7M3T - chains D and h of the 39 polymer chains in the assembly; structure by X-ray diffraction, 3.20 A resolution.

# Chain D
Protein: Coat protein
Organism: Satellite tobacco mosaic virus
UniProt: P17574 (COAT_STMV); residue numbers follow UniProt; this construct covers 1-159
Chain sequence (159 residues; each row starts with the number of its first residue):
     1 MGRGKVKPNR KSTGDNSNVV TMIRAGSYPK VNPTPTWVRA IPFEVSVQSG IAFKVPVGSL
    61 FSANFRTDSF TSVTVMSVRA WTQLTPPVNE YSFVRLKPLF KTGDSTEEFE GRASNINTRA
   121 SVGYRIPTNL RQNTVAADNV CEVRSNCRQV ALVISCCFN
Unresolved in the structure: 1-15

# Chain h
Molecule: 12-nt RNA strand
Organism: Satellite tobacco mosaic virus
Sequence (12 nucleotides; each row starts with the number of its first residue):
   182 UAUUUUUUUU UU
Unresolved in the structure: 182, 191-193

# How chain D and chain h interact
Residue-residue contacts (7):
  Val38(D) - U186(h)  hydrogen bond to the sugar
  Val38(D) - U187(h)  base contact
  Arg39(D) - U187(h)  sugar contact
  Ala40(D) - U187(h)  phosphate contact
  Arg79(D) - U188(h)  hydrogen bond to the phosphate
  Arg79(D) - U189(h)  salt bridge to the phosphate
  Ser155(D) - U187(h)  hydrogen bond to the sugar

# Summary
The interface between chain D and chain h involves 5 residues on one side and 4 on the other, with 3 hydrogen
bonds and 1 salt bridge. Polar contacts include Val38(D)-U186(h), Ser155(D)-U187(h) and Arg79(D)-U188(h).
Here chain D is Coat protein and chain h is a 12-nt RNA strand, both from Satellite tobacco mosaic virus.
Entry 7M3T (Crystallographic structure of a cubic crystal of STMV (80.7 degree rotation about 111) grown from
chloride) was determined by X-ray diffraction together with 5BKL, 5BKN, 7M2T, 7M2V, 7M50 and 7M57 from the
same study.
